Entry 8EZK (X-ray diffraction, 2.30 A resolution); this record covers chains A and H.

# Chain A
Molecule: 25 kDa ookinete surface antigen
Organism: Plasmodium falciparum (isolate NF54)
Reference sequence: P13829 (OS25_PLAFO); residues 1-171 here correspond to UniProt positions 23-193 (UniProt number = residue number + 22)
Amino-acid sequence (182 residues; each row starts with the number of its first residue; numbers below 1 keep their minus sign (Thr-1 is residue -1)):
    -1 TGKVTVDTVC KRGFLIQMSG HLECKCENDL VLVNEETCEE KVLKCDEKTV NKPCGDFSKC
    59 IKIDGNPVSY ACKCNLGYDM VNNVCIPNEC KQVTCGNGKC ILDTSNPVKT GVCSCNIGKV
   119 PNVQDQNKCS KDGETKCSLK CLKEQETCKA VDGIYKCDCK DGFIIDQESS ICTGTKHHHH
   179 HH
Disordered / not traced: -1, 172-180
Sequence notes: expression tag (-1 to 0, 172-180); conflict Gln90 (Asn112 in P13829), Gln143 (Asn165 in P13829), Gln165 (Asn187 in P13829)
Disulfides: Cys8-Cys22, Cys24-Cys36, Cys43-Cys58, Cys52-Cys70, Cys72-Cys83, Cys88-Cys98, Cys93-Cys111, Cys113-Cys127, Cys135-Cys146, Cys139-Cys155, Cys157-Cys170
From the paper describing this entry:
  - mutagenesis - L41V: unchanged binding to AS01-04
  - mutagenesis - L41V: unchanged binding to Transmission-reducing antibody AS01-4, single-chain Fv (chain H)

# Chain H
Molecule: Transmission-reducing antibody AS01-4, single-chain Fv
Organism: Homo sapiens
Notes: antibody fragment or engineered binder
Amino-acid sequence (263 residues; row label = number of the first residue in the row; numbers below 1 keep their minus sign (Thr-1 is residue -1)):
    -1 TGQVQLQESG PGLVKPSETL SLTCTVSGFS ISSSYYWDWI RQPPGKGLEW IGNIHHTGAT
    59 YYNPSLKSRV TISIDTANNQ FSLRLRSVTA ADAAVYYCAR GGMGTTKRGW FDPWGQGTLV
   119 TVSSGGGGSG GGGSGGGGSG GGGSQSVLTQ PPSASGTPGQ RVTISCSGSS SNIRVNYVYW
   179 YQQIPGTAPK LLIYRNDQRP SGVPDRFSAS KSGTSASLAI SGLRSQDEAD YYCAAWDDSL
   239 TGPVFGGGTK LTVLGTKHHH HHH
Disordered / not traced: -1, 124-143, 256-261
Disulfides: Cys22-Cys96, Cys164-Cys231

# Interface between chain A and chain H
Residue-residue contacts (49):
  Val7(A) - Thr55(H)
  Cys8(A) - Thr55(H)
  Lys9(A) - Thr55(H)
  Lys9(A) - Ala57(H)
  Arg10(A) - Tyr34(H)
  Arg10(A) - His53(H)
  Arg10(A) - Thr55(H)  hydrogen bond (backbone-side chain)
  Arg10(A) - Ala57(H)
  Arg10(A) - Thr58(H)  hydrogen bond (side chain-backbone)
  Arg10(A) - Tyr59(H)
  Glu25(A) - Ser32(H)
  Glu25(A) - His53(H)  salt bridge
  Glu25(A) - His54(H)
  Glu25(A) - Met101(H)
  Asn26(A) - Met101(H)
  Asp27(A) - Gly102(H)
  Asp27(A) - Thr103(H)  hydrogen bond
  Leu28(A) - Tyr34(H)
  Leu28(A) - Met101(H)  hydrophobic
  Glu37(A) - Tyr59(H)
  Glu38(A) - Tyr34(H)  hydrogen bond
  Glu38(A) - Tyr59(H)  hydrogen bond (backbone-side chain)
  Glu38(A) - Met101(H)
  Glu38(A) - Gly102(H)  hydrogen bond (side chain-backbone)
  Glu38(A) - Thr103(H)
  Glu38(A) - Arg106(H)  salt bridge
  Glu38(A) - Trp234(H)
  Lys39(A) - Arg106(H)  hydrogen bond (backbone-side chain)
  Val40(A) - Asp236(H)
  Leu41(A) - Val173(H)
  Leu41(A) - Asp236(H)
  Asp44(A) - Ser168(H)  hydrogen bond
  Lys46(A) - Ser237(H)  hydrogen bond (backbone-side chain)
  Thr47(A) - Asp236(H)
  Lys50(A) - Asp236(H)
  Lys50(A) - Ser237(H)  hydrogen bond (side chain-backbone)
  Lys50(A) - Thr239(H)  hydrogen bond
  Lys141(A) - Ser30(H)
  Lys141(A) - His54(H)
  Glu166(A) - Ser32(H)  hydrogen bond (backbone-side chain)
  Glu166(A) - Tyr33(H)  hydrogen bond (backbone-side chain)
  Glu166(A) - Lys105(H)
  Ser167(A) - Phe27(H)
  Ser167(A) - Ser31(H)
  Ser167(A) - Ser32(H)  hydrogen bond (backbone-backbone)
  Ser167(A) - Tyr33(H)
  Ser168(A) - Ser32(H)
  Ile169(A) - Phe27(H)  hydrophobic
  Ile169(A) - Ser31(H)
Also at the interface, not in a pair above, chain A (25 interface residues in all): Gly11, Lys42, Glu45
Also at the interface, not in a pair above, chain H (27 interface residues in all): Ser28, Ser169, Arg172, Leu238
From the paper, about this interface:
  - epitope / paratope residues, chain A: Leu41(A)

# Summary
25 residues of chain A and 27 residues of chain H are in contact, with 14 hydrogen bonds and 2 salt bridges.
Polar pairs include Glu25(A)-His53(H), Glu38(A)-Arg106(H) and Arg10(A)-Thr55(H). From the paper: L41V of chain
A leaves binding to AS01-04 unchanged; the epitope/paratope residue Leu41(A).
Chain A is 25 kDa ookinete surface antigen (Plasmodium falciparum (isolate NF54)) and chain H is
Transmission-reducing antibody AS01-4, single-chain Fv (Homo sapiens); the structure, Pfs25 in complex with
transmission-reducing antibody AS01-04, was determined by X-ray diffraction, deposited together with 8EZL and
8EZM.
